Entry 4HB2 (X-ray diffraction, 1.80 A resolution); this record covers chains B and C of the 3 polymer chains in the assembly.

== Chain B ==
Name: Ran-specific GTPase-activating protein 1
Source organism: Saccharomyces cerevisiae
Notes: fragment: RanDB1
UniProtKB: P41920 (YRB1_YEAST); numbering as in UniProt (aligned over 62-201)
Sequence (140 residues; numbered 62 to 201; the number before each row is that of its first residue):
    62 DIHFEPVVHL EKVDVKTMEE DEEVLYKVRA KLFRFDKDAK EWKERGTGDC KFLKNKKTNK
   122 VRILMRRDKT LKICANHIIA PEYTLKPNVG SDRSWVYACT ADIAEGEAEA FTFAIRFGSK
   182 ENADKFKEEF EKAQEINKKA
Unresolved in the structure: 62, 70-77, 200-201
Construct notes: conflict Lys98 (Ala in P41920)

== Chain C ==
Name: Exportin-1
Source organism: Saccharomyces cerevisiae
UniProtKB: P30822 (XPO1_YEAST); residue numbers follow UniProt; this construct covers 1-376, 414-1058
Sequence (1023 residues; row label = number of the first residue in the row; note: 37 numbers in that range are skipped by the numbering (no residue carries them; nothing is unmodelled there); numbers below 1 keep their minus sign (Gly-1 is residue -1)):
    -1 GAMEGILDFS NDLDIALLDQ VVSTFYQGSG VQQKQAQEIL TKFQDNPDAW QKADQILQFS
    59 TNPQSKFIAL SILDKLITRK WKLLPNDHRI GIRNFVVGMI ISMCQDDEVF KTQKNLINKS
   119 DLTLVQILKQ EWPQNWPEFI PELIGSSSSS VNVCENNMIV LKLLSEEVFD FSAEQMTQAK
   179 ALHLKNSMSK EFEQIFKLCF QVLEQGSSSS LIVATLESLL RYLHWIPYRY IYETNILELL
   239 STKFMTSPDT RAITLKCLTE VSNLKIPQDN DLIKRQTVLF FQNTLQQIAT SVMPVTADLK
   299 ATYANANGND QSFLQDLAMF LTTYLARNRA LLESDESLRE LLLNAHQYLI QLSKIEEREL
   359 FKTTLDYWHN LVADLFYE
   414 PLKKHIYEEI CSQLRLVIIE NMVRPEEVLV VENDEGEIVR EFVKESDTIQ LYKSEREVLV
   474 YLTHLNVIDT EEIMISKLAR QIDGSEWSWH NINTLSWAIG SISGTMSEDT EKRFVVTVIK
   534 DLLDLCVKKR GKDNKAVVAS DIMYVVGQYP RFLKAHWNFL RTVILKLFEF MHETHEGVQD
   594 MACDTFIKIV QKCKYHFVIQ QPRESEPFIQ TIIRDIQKTT ADLQPQQVHT FYKACGIIIS
   654 EERSVAERNR LLSDLMQLPN MAWDTIVEQS TANPTLLLDS ETVKIIANII KTNVAVCTSM
   714 GADFYPQLGH IYYNMLQLYR AVSSMISAQV AAEGLIATKT PKVRGLRTIK KEILKLVETY
   774 ISKARNLDDV VKVLVEPLLN AVLEDYMNNV PDARDAEVLN CMTTVVEKVG HMIPQGVILI
   834 LQSVFECTLD MINKDFTEYP EHRVEFYKLL KVINEKSFAA FLELPPAAFK LFVDAICWAF
   894 KHNNRDVEVN GLQIALDLVK NIERMGNVPF ANEFHKNYFF IFVSETFFVL TDSDHKSGFS
   954 KQALLLMKLI SLVYDNKISV PLYQEAEVPQ GTSNQVYLSQ YLANMLSNAF PHLTSEQIAS
  1014 FLSALTKQCK DLVVFKGTLR DFLVQIKEVG GDPTDYLFAE DKENA
Unresolved in the structure: 1053-1058
Construct notes: expression tag (-1 to 0); engineered mutation Cys539 (Thr in P30822), Cys1022 (Tyr in P30822)
What the authors report for this chain:
  - catalytic residues: Arg543, Lys548, Lys579 (proposed by the authors, not directly observed)

== Interface between chain B and chain C ==
Pairs across the interface (9; chain B residue first):
  Arg90(B) - Phe455(C)
  Lys130(B) - Asp447(C)  salt bridge
  Val150(B) - Thr753(C)
  Val150(B) - Pro754(C)
  Gly151(B) - Lys752(C)
  Gly151(B) - Pro754(C)
  Gly151(B) - Arg757(C)  hydrogen bond (backbone-side chain)
  Ser152(B) - Pro754(C)
  Asp153(B) - Pro754(C)
Other interface residues (no listed pair), chain B (7 interface residues in all): Asp110
Other interface residues (no listed pair), chain C (8 interface residues in all): Glu448, Ile749

== In short ==
The interface between chain B and chain C involves 7 residues on one side and 8 on the other; the contacts
include 1 hydrogen bond and 1 salt bridge. Polar contacts include Lys130(B)-Asp447(C) and Gly151(B)-Arg757(C).
The paper reports catalytic residues Arg543(C), Lys548(C) and Lys579(C).
Here chain B is Ran-specific GTPase-activating protein 1 and chain C is Exportin-1, both from Saccharomyces
cerevisiae. Entry 4HB2 (Crystal structure of CRM1-Ran-RanBP1) was determined by X-ray diffraction (same
publication as 4HAU, 4HAV, 4HAW, 4HAX, 4HAY, 4HAZ, 4HB3 and 4HB4).
